Entry 8GJ1 (electron microscopy, 3.00 A resolution); this record covers chains B and H of the 10 polymer chains in the assembly.

Chain B:
Name: DNA polymerase III subunit tau
Source organism: Escherichia coli K-12
Notes: EC 2.7.7.7
UniProtKB: P06710 (DPO3X_ECOLI); residues 1-643 here = UniProt positions 1-643
Amino-acid sequence (643 residues; numbered 1 to 643; the number before each row is that of its first residue):
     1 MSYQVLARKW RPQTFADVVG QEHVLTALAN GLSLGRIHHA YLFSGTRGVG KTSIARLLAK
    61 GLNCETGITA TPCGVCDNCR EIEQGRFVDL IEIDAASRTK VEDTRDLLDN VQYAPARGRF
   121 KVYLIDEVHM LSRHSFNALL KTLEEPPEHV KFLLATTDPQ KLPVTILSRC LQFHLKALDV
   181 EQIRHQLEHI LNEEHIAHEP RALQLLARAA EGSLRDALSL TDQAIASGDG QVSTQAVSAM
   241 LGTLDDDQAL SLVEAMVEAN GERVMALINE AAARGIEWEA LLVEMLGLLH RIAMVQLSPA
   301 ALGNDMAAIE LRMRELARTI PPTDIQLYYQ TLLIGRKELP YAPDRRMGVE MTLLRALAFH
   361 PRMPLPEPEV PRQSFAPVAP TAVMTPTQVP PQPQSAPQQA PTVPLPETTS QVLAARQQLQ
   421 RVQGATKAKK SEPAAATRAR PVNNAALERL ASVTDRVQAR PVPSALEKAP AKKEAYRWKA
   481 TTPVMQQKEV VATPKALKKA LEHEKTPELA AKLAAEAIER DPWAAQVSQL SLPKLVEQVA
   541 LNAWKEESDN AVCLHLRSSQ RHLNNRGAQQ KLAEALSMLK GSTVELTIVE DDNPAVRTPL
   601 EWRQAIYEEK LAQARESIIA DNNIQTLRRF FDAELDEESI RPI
Not modelled in the structure: 1, 369-643
Metal / ion sites: Mg2+: Thr52 (together with ADP); Zn2+: Cys64, Cys73, Cys76, Cys79
Residues lining bound ligands:
  - ADP (adenosine-5'-diphosphate): Ala7, Arg8, Trp10, Arg11, Pro12, Val18, Val19, Thr46, Arg47, Gly48, Val49, Gly50, Lys51, Thr52, Ser53, Leu178, Gln186, Leu214, Arg215, Leu218
  - tetrafluoroaluminate (ALF): Arg47, Gly48, Lys51, Thr52, Asp126, Glu127, Arg215
Swiss-Prot annotation at these positions:
  - binding site (ATP): Gly45 to Thr52
  - binding site (Zn(2+)): Cys64, Cys73, Cys76, Cys79
  - mutagenesis: Gly118 (G118D: In dnaX2016(Ts); present in both isoforms, unable to grow at 42 degrees Celsius), Glu601 (E601K: In dnaX36(Ts); present only in isoform tau, unable to grow at 42 degrees Celsius)

Chain H:
Name: Beta sliding clamp
Source organism: Escherichia coli K-12
UniProtKB: P0A988 (DPO3B_ECOLI); residues 1-366 here = UniProt positions 1-366
Amino-acid sequence (366 residues; each row starts with the number of its first residue):
     1 MKFTVEREHL LKPLQQVSGP LGGRPTLPIL GNLLLQVADG TLSLTGTDLE MEMVARVALV
    61 QPHEPGATTV PARKFFDICR GLPEGAEIAV QLEGERMLVR SGRSRFSLST LPAADFPNLD
   121 DWQSEVEFTL PQATMKRLIE ATQFSMAHQD VRYYLNGMLF ETEGEELRTV ATDGHRLAVC
   181 SMPIGQSLPS HSVIVPRKGV IELMRMLDGG DNPLRVQIGS NNIRAHVGDF IFTSKLVDGR
   241 FPDYRRVLPK NPDKHLEAGC DLLKQAFARA AILSNEKFRG VRLYVSENQL KITANNPEQE
   301 EAEEILDVTY SGAEMEIGFN VSYVLDVLNA LKCENVRMML TDSVSSVQIE DAASQSAAYV
   361 VMPMRL
Swiss-Prot annotation at these positions:
  - binding site (DNA): Arg24, Arg73, Gln149, Tyr153, Tyr154
  - mutagenesis: Arg24 (R24A: Mild defect in DNA replication, impaired loading of clamp on DNA, polymerase speed is wild-type. More severe replication defect and very poor clamp loading; when associated with A-149), Gly66 (G66E: In dnaN159; a temperature- and UV-sensitive mutation, displays altered DNA polymerase usage, chronically induced SOS response; when associated with A-174), Ala133 (A133T: Reduction of synthesis of beta*, probably due to mutation of its promoter), Met135 (M135L: 3-fold reduction of synthesis of beta*, probably due to loss of its start codon), Met146 (M146L: No effect on synthesis of beta*), Gln149 (Q149A: Mild defect in DNA replication, impaired loading of clamp on DNA, polymerase speed is wild-type. More severe replication defect and very poor clamp loading; when associated with A-24), Tyr153 to Tyr154 (Very poor loading of clamp on DNA, polymerase speed is wild-type), Gly174 (G174A: In dnaN159; a temperature- and UV-sensitive mutation, displays altered DNA polymerase usage, chronically induced SOS response; when associated with A-66), Gln265 to Leu366 (In dnaN806; temperature sensitive), Ile272 to Leu273 (Monomeric in solution, binds very tightly to subunit delta (holA). The monomer binds tightly to linear and circular DNA. Cannot bind both Pol III and IV simultaneously)

Chain B / chain H interface:
Residue-residue contacts (11; chain B residue first):
  Ser97(B) with Arg24(H), hydrogen bond (backbone-side chain)
  Arg98(B) with Arg24(H)
  Asp103(B) with Arg24(H), salt bridge
  Asn110(B) with Glu50(H), hydrogen bond
  Val111(B) with Tyr153(H)
  Gln112(B) with Val237(H); Asp238(H)
  Tyr113(B) with Glu50(H); Pro196(H); Lys235(H)
  His149(B) with Asp238(H), salt bridge
Interface residues without a listed pair, chain B (14 interface residues in all): Arg105, Asp106, Asp109, Ala114, Glu144, Pro147
Interface residues without a listed pair, chain H (12 interface residues in all): Pro25, Thr26, Gln149, Val151, Leu236

Summary:
14 residues of chain B face 12 of chain H across their interface; the contacts include 2 hydrogen bonds and 2
salt bridges. Polar contacts include Asp103(B)-Arg24(H), His149(B)-Asp238(H) and Ser97(B)-Arg24(H). Ligands of
chain B: ADP and tetrafluoroaluminate.
Chain B is DNA polymerase III subunit tau and chain H is Beta sliding clamp, both from Escherichia coli K-12;
the structure, E. coli clamp loader with open clamp on primed template DNA (form 2), was determined by
electron microscopy together with 8GIY, 8GIZ, 8GJ0, 8GJ2 and 8GJ3 from the same study.
